PDB entry 3MI0 | X-ray diffraction, 2.20 A resolution | chains J and R of the 28 polymer chains in the assembly

== Chain J (and R) ==
Name: Proteasome subunit beta
Organism: Mycobacterium tuberculosis
Notes: EC 3.4.25.1; chain R of this document is another copy of the same molecule, construct and numbering; everything in this record applies to it too
UniProt: O33245 (PSB_MYCTU); residues 301-534 here correspond to UniProt positions 58-291 (UniProt number = residue number - 243)
Sequence (240 residues; each row starts with the number of its first residue):
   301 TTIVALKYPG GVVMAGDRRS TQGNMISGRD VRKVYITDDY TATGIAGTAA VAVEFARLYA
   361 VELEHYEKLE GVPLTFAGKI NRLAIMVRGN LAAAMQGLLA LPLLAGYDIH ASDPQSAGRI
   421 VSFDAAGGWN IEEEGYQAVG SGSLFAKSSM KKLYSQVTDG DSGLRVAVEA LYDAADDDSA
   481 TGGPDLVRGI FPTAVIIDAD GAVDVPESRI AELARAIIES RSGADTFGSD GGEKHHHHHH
Unresolved in the structure: 523-540 (chain R: 540)
Construct notes: expression tag (535-540)
Ligand contacts:
  - dimethylformamide (DMF), molecule 1: Ile336, Thr337, Ala360, Val361, Glu364
  - dimethylformamide (DMF), molecule 2: Asn381, Ala384, Ile385, Arg388, Ala426, Gly427, Gly428
  - dimethylformamide (DMF), molecule 3: Arg465, Glu469, Leu513, Ala516, Ile517, Ser520
  - dimethylformamide (DMF), molecule 4: Tyr472, Ala475, Asp476
  - SA6 ((2R,3S,4R)-2-[(S)-(1S)-cyclohex-2-en-1-yl(hydroxy)methyl]-4-ethyl-3-hydroxy-3-methyl-5-oxopyrrolidine-2-carbaldehyde): Thr301, Arg319, Ser320, Thr321, Val331, Lys333, Ile345, Ala346, Gly347, Ala349, Ala352, Ser441, Ala480
From the paper describing this entry:
  - catalytic residues: Thr301 (citing earlier work)

== Chain J / chain R interface ==
Pairs across the interface - 48 pairs, chain J then chain R:
  Asn324(J) - Asp478(R)
  Asn324(J) - Ser479(R)  hydrogen bond (backbone-backbone)
  Met325(J) - Phe445(R)  hydrophobic
  Met325(J) - Asp477(R)
  Ile326(J) - Ala475(R)
  Ile326(J) - Asp476(R)
  Ile326(J) - Asp477(R)  hydrogen bond (backbone-backbone)
  Ile326(J) - Ser479(R)
  Arg329(J) - Asp476(R)  salt bridge
  Arg329(J) - Asp477(R)  salt bridge
  Phe445(J) - Met325(R)  hydrophobic
  Tyr472(J) - Val487(R)
  Ala475(J) - Ile326(R)
  Asp476(J) - Ile326(R)
  Asp476(J) - Arg329(R)  salt bridge
  Asp476(J) - Arg488(R)  salt bridge
  Asp477(J) - Met325(R)
  Asp477(J) - Ile326(R)  hydrogen bond (backbone-backbone)
  Asp477(J) - Arg329(R)  salt bridge
  Asp478(J) - Asn324(R)
  Ser479(J) - Asn324(R)  hydrogen bond (backbone-backbone)
  Ser479(J) - Ile326(R)
  Ser479(J) - Ser479(R)
  Ala480(J) - Asn324(R)
  Leu486(J) - His538(R)
  Val487(J) - Tyr472(R)
  Val487(J) - Ile518(R)  hydrophobic
  Val487(J) - Arg521(R)
  Val487(J) - Ser522(R)
  Val487(J) - Asp525(R)
  Val487(J) - His538(R)  hydrogen bond (backbone-side chain)
  Arg488(J) - Asp476(R)  salt bridge
  Arg488(J) - Asp525(R)
  Arg488(J) - His536(R)
  Arg488(J) - His538(R)
  Gly489(J) - His536(R)
  Gly489(J) - His537(R)
  Ile490(J) - His536(R)
  Glu507(J) - His536(R)
  Glu507(J) - His537(R)
  Glu507(J) - His539(R)  salt bridge
  Ser508(J) - His539(R)
  Ala511(J) - His539(R)
  Arg515(J) - His538(R)
  Arg515(J) - His539(R)
  Ile518(J) - Val487(R)  hydrophobic
  Arg521(J) - Val487(R)
  Ser522(J) - Val487(R)
Interface residues without a listed pair, chain J (29 interface residues in all): Arg318, Arg319, Asp330, Ser441, Phe491
Interface residues without a listed pair, chain R (24 interface residues in all): Arg319, Ser441, Ala480

== Overview ==
The interface between chain J and chain R involves 29 residues on one side and 24 on the other, with 5
hydrogen bonds and 7 salt bridges. Polar pairs include Arg329(J)-Asp476(R), Arg329(J)-Asp477(R) and
Asp476(J)-Arg488(R). Bound to chain J: 4 copies of dimethylformamide and compound SA6. From the paper: the
catalytic residue Thr301(J).
Chain J and chain R are both Proteasome subunit beta (Mycobacterium tuberculosis); the structure, Crystal
Structure of Mycobacterium Tuberculosis Proteasome at 2.2 A, was determined by X-ray diffraction, deposited
together with 3MFE and 3MKA.
